6NIL - chains A and I of the 12 polymer chains in the assembly; structure by electron microscopy, 3.90 A resolution.

# Chain A
Protein: DNA dC->dU-editing enzyme APOBEC-3F
From: Homo sapiens
Notes: EC 3.5.4.38; fragment: C-terminal domain
Reference sequence: Q8IUX4 (ABC3F_HUMAN); numbering as in UniProt (aligned over 185-373)
Chain sequence (207 residues; each row starts with the number of its first residue):
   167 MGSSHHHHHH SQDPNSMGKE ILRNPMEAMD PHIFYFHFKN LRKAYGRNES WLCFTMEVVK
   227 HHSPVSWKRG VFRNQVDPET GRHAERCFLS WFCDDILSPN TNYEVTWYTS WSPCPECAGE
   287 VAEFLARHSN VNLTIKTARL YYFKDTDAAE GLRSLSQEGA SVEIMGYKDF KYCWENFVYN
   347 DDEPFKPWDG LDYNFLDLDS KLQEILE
Not modelled in the structure: 167-189, 241-247
Differences from the reference sequence: initiating methionine (167); expression tag (168-184); engineered mutation Asp196 (Tyr in Q8IUX4), Gly247 (His in Q8IUX4), Arg248 (Cys in Q8IUX4), Lys302 (Phe in Q8IUX4), Lys310 (Trp in Q8IUX4), Ala314 (Tyr in Q8IUX4), Ala315 (Gln in Q8IUX4), Asp355 (Lys in Q8IUX4), Asp358 (Lys in Q8IUX4), Asp363 (Phe in Q8IUX4)
Swiss-Prot annotation at these positions:
  - active site: Glu251 (Proton donor)
  - binding site (Zn(2+)): His249, Cys280, Cys283
  - cross-link ((Microbial infection) Glycyl lysine isopeptide (Lys-Gly)): Lys234 (interchain with G-Cter in ubiquitin), Lys334 (interchain with G-Cter in ubiquitin), Lys352 (interchain with G-Cter in ubiquitin)
  - mutagenesis: His249 (H249C: Reduced but not abolished antiviral activity; H249R: Nearly abolished antiviral activity; when associated with R-65), Glu251 (E251A: Decrease in cytidine deaminase and antiviral activity; E251A: Decrease in cytidine deaminase and antiviral activity; when associated with A-67; E251Q: Remains able to bind Vif ...), Leu255 (L255D: Resistant to HIV-1 Vif and reduces Vif binding but is still efficiently incorporated into the virion), Phe258 (F258A: Resistant to HIV-1 Vif and reduces Vif binding but is still efficiently incorporated into the virion), Cys259 (C259K: Resistant to HIV-1 Vif and reduces Vif binding but is still efficiently incorporated into the virion), Asp260 to Asp261 (Does not affect interaction with APOBEC3G), Ile262 to Leu263 (Resistant to HIV-1 Vif and abolishes Vif binding but is still efficiently incorporated into the virion), Ser264 (S264D: Resistant to HIV-1 Vif and reduces Vif binding but is still efficiently incorporated into the virion), Pro265 (P265A: Impaired interaction with HIV-1 Vif protein), Tyr269 (Y269A: Resistant to HIV-1 Vif and reduces Vif binding but is still efficiently incorporated into the virion), Cys280 (C280S: Reduced but not abolished antiviral activity. Nearly abolished antiviral activity; when associated with Q-96), Cys283 (C283S: Reduced but not abolished antiviral activity. Nearly abolished antiviral activity; when associated with S-99), 6 further mutagenesis entries in UniProt
Metal / ion sites: Zn2+: Cys280, Cys283
What the authors report for this chain:
  - mutagenesis - D260R/D261R, D347R: unchanged binding to Virion infectivity factor (chain I)
  - mutagenesis - D260A/D261A: unchanged stability
  - higher-order assembly contacts with a neighbouring Virion infectivity factor: Asp347
  - mutagenesis - D347R: unchanged binding to Vif-CBFbeta
  - mutagenesis - D260A/D261A, D347R: unchanged stability with Virion infectivity factor (chain I)

# Chain I
Protein: Virion infectivity factor
From: Human immunodeficiency virus 1
Reference sequence: chimeric construct of P12504, A0A346ARH7: residues 1-113 from P12504 (VIF_HV1N5) positions 1-113 (same numbers); residues 158-176 from A0A346ARH7 positions 158-176 (same numbers)
Chain sequence (138 residues; numbered 1 to 176; 38 numbers in that range are skipped by the numbering (no residue carries them; nothing is unmodelled there); the number before each row is that of its first residue):
     1 MENRWQVMIV WQVDRMRINT WKRLVKHHMY ISRKAKDWFY RHHYESTNPK ISSEVHIPLG
    61 DAKLVITTYW GLHTGERDWH LGQGVSIEWR KKRYSTQVDP DLADQLIHLH YFDE
   153 ASEGSQIKPP LPSVRKLTED RWNK
Not modelled in the structure: 153-157
Differences from the reference sequence: linker (114, 153-157)
What the authors report for this chain:
  - mutagenesis - R15E, W79A/H80A: unchanged binding to A3Grh-hu
  - mutagenesis - K50E: decreased binding to A3Grh-hu

# Chain A / chain I interface
Contacting residue pairs - 7 pairs, chain A then chain I:
  Asp196(A) - Arg23(I)  salt bridge
  Asp196(A) - Leu24(I)
  His198(A) - His27(I)  hydrogen bond
  His198(A) - Lys160(I)
  His198(A) - Pro161(I)
  Tyr345(A) - Arg23(I)
  Asp348(A) - Met16(I)
Also at the interface, not in a pair above, chain A (6 interface residues in all): Phe202, Asp347
Also at the interface, not in a pair above, chain I (9 interface residues in all): Thr20, Ile159, Arg173
The authors on this interface:
  - hot spots on chain I (mutagenesis) - R15D, R15E: decreased binding to DNA dC->dU-editing enzyme APOBEC-3F (chain A)

# In short
6 residues of chain A face 9 of chain I across their interface, with 1 hydrogen bond and 1 salt bridge. Among
the polar pairs are Asp196(A)-Arg23(I) and His198(A)-His27(I). From the paper: R15D and R15E of chain I reduce
binding to DNA dC->dU-editing enzyme APOBEC-3F (chain A); higher-order assembly contacts with a neighbouring
Virion infectivity factor through Asp347(A); 7 substitutions were tested in all.
Here chain A is DNA dC->dU-editing enzyme APOBEC-3F (Homo sapiens) and chain I is Virion infectivity factor
(Human immunodeficiency virus 1). Entry 6NIL (cryoEM structure of the truncated HIV-1 Vif/CBFbeta/A3F complex)
was determined by electron microscopy.
